Entry 7C4Z (electron microscopy, 3.30 A resolution); this record covers chains A and C of the 3 polymer chains in the assembly.

# Chain A
Name: Capsid protein VP1
Organism: Coxsackievirus A10
Amino-acid sequence (298 residues; each row starts with the number of its first residue):
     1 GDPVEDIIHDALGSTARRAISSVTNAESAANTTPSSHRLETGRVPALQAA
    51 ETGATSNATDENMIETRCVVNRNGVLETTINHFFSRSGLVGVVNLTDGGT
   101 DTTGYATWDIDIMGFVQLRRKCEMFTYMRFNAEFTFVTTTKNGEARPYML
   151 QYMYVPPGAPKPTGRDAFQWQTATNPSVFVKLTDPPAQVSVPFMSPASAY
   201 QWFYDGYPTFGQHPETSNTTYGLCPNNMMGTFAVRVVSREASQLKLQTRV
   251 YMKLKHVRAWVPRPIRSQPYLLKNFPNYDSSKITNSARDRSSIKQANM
Disordered / not traced: 1-74, 99-101, 209-223, 298

# Chain C
Name: Capsid protein VP3
Organism: Coxsackievirus A10
UniProtKB: G0YPI2 (G0YPI2_9ENTO); residues 1-240 here correspond to UniProt positions 325-564 (UniProt number = residue number + 324)
Amino-acid sequence (240 residues; row label = number of the first residue in the row):
     1 GIPAELRPGTNQFLTTDDDTAAPILPGFTPTPTIHIPGEVHSLLELCRVE
    51 TILEVNNTTEATGLTRLLIPVSSQNKADELCAAFMVDPGRIGPWQSTLVG
   101 QICRYYTQWSGSLKVTFMFTGSFMATGKMLVAYSPPGSAQPANRETAMLG
   151 THVIWDFGLQSSVSLVIPWISNTHFRTAKTGGNYDYYTAGVVTLWYQTNY
   201 VVPPETPGEAYIIAMGAAQDNFTLKICKDTDEVTQQAVLQ
Disordered / not traced: 173-187, 234-240

# Chain A / chain C interface
Pairs across the interface - 96 pairs, chain A then chain C:
  Glu77(A) with Tyr106(C), hydrogen bond (backbone-side chain); Lys225(C); Ile226(C), hydrogen bond (side chain-backbone); Cys227(C)
  Thr78(A) with Ser42(C); Leu43(C), hydrogen bond (backbone-backbone); Leu44(C); Tyr106(C)
  Thr79(A) with His41(C); Ser42(C)
  Ile80(A) with Val40(C), hydrophobic; His41(C), hydrogen bond (backbone-backbone); Leu43(C), hydrophobic
  His82(A) with Cys227(C)
  Phe83(A) with Leu43(C), hydrophobic; Tyr106(C)
  Arg86(A) with Cys227(C)
  Ser87(A) with Phe13(C); Thr15(C)
  Val116(A) with Val233(C)
  Gln117(A) with Asp229(C); Thr230(C); Val233(C)
  Arg120(A) with Gln101(C), hydrogen bond; Tyr105(C), hydrogen bond; Thr230(C); Glu232(C); Val233(C)
  Phe125(A) with Val40(C), hydrophobic
  Arg129(A) with Pro30(C); Thr31(C), hydrogen bond (side chain-backbone); Thr33(C)
  Glu133(A) with Asp19(C); Ala21(C)
  Thr135(A) with Phe13(C)
  Tyr154(A) with Ile24(C), hydrophobic; Leu25(C), hydrophobic
  Pro176(A) with Ile24(C), hydrophobic
  Pro185(A) with Asn11(C)
  Pro186(A) with Phe13(C), hydrophobic
  Gln188(A) with Ala21(C)
  Val189(A) with Ala22(C); Ile24(C), hydrophobic
  Ser190(A) with Ala22(C), hydrogen bond (backbone-backbone); Pro23(C); Ile24(C), hydrogen bond (backbone-backbone)
  Pro192(A) with Phe28(C), hydrophobic
  Phe193(A) with Phe28(C); Pro30(C)
  Met194(A) with Phe28(C), hydrophobic
  Ser195(A) with Thr31(C), hydrogen bond (backbone-side chain)
  Pro196(A) with Thr31(C)
  Ala197(A) with Thr31(C), hydrogen bond (backbone-side chain)
  Ser198(A) with Thr33(C); Ile34(C), hydrogen bond (side chain-backbone)
  Arg258(A) with Thr33(C); Glu39(C), salt bridge
  Ala259(A) with Glu39(C); Val40(C), hydrogen bond (backbone-backbone)
  Trp260(A) with Ile36(C); Gly38(C); Glu39(C)
  Val261(A) with Pro37(C); Gly38(C), hydrogen bond (backbone-backbone)
  Pro262(A) with Gly38(C); Val40(C), hydrophobic
  Ile265(A) with Leu98(C), hydrophobic; Gln101(C)
  Asn285(A) with Arg66(C)
  Ser286(A) with Glu54(C); Gln95(C); Ser96(C)
  Ala287(A) with Glu54(C); Arg66(C), hydrogen bond (backbone-side chain); Gly92(C)
  Arg288(A) with Asn57(C), hydrogen bond (backbone-side chain); Gln95(C)
  Asp289(A) with Asn57(C); Arg66(C), salt bridge
  Arg290(A) with Val55(C), hydrogen bond (side chain-backbone); Asn57(C), hydrogen bond; Thr58(C); Ala83(C), hydrogen bond (side chain-backbone)
  Ser292(A) with Thr58(C)
  Ile293(A) with Val55(C); Asn56(C); Thr58(C); Ile69(C), hydrophobic; Ala82(C); Ala83(C), hydrogen bond (backbone-backbone)
  Lys294(A) with Leu80(C); Cys81(C); Gln140(C), hydrogen bond (backbone-side chain)
  Gln295(A) with Ala83(C); Gln140(C)
  Ala296(A) with Met85(C), hydrophobic
Interface residues without a listed pair, chain A (54 interface residues in all): Lys121, Met124, Tyr127, Val191, Ala199, Tyr251, Lys253, Ser291
Interface residues without a listed pair, chain C (60 interface residues in all): Thr16, Asp17, Thr20, Pro32, Leu46, Thr59, Phe84, Ile91, Ile102, Leu224

# Overview
54 residues of chain A and 60 residues of chain C are in contact, with 21 hydrogen bonds and 2 salt bridges.
Among the polar pairs are Arg258(A)-Glu39(C), Asp289(A)-Arg66(C) and Glu77(A)-Tyr106(C).
Here chain A is Capsid protein VP1 and chain C is Capsid protein VP3, both from Coxsackievirus A10. Entry 7C4Z
(Cryo-EM structure of empty Coxsackievirus A10 at pH 5.5) was determined by electron microscopy together with
7BZN, 7BZO, 7BZT, 7BZU, 7C4T, 7C4W and 7C4Y from the same study.
